Entry 9DD1 (X-ray diffraction, 3.70 A resolution); this record covers chains A and B of the 3 polymer chains in the assembly.

== Chain A ==
Name: Designed allosteric facilitated dissociation switch AS1 T
Source organism: synthetic construct
Sequence (258 residues; row label = number of the first residue in the row; numbers below 1 keep their minus sign (Met-2 is residue -2)):
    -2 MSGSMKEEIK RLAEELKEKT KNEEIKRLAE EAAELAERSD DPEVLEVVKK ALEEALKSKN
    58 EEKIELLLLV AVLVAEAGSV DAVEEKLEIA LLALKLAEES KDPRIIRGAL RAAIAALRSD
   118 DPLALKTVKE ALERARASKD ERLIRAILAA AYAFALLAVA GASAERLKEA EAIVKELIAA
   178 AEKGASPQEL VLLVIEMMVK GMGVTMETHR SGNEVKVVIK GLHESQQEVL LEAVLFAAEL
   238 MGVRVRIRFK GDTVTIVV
Unresolved in the structure: -2 to 2
Modified positions: Lys3, Lys7, Lys14, Lys16, Lys18, Lys23, Lys46, Lys47, Lys54, Lys56, Lys60, Lys83, Lys92, Lys98, Lys123, Lys126, Lys136, Lys165, Lys172, Lys180, Lys197, Lys213, Lys217, Lys247 (N-dimethyl-lysine; MLY)

== Chain B ==
Name: Designed allosteric facilitated dissociation switch AS1 E
Source organism: synthetic construct
Sequence (24 residues; numbered 3 to 26; the number before each row is that of its first residue):
     3 RKKELAKEVI ETAKKLIEKL AKEE
Unresolved in the structure: 26
Modified positions: Lys4, Lys5, Lys9, Lys16, Lys17, Lys21, Lys24 (N-dimethyl-lysine; MLY)

== How chain A and chain B interact ==
Residue-residue contacts (24; chain A residue first):
  Glu40(A) with Ile12(B); Lys16(B)
  Glu43(A) with Lys16(B)
  Val44(A) with Ile12(B), hydrophobic; Lys16(B)
  Lys47(A) with Lys16(B); Ile19(B); Glu20(B)
  Ala48(A) with Ile19(B), hydrophobic
  Glu51(A) with Ile19(B)
  Val67(A) with Ala15(B), hydrophobic; Ile19(B), hydrophobic
  Glu81(A) with Lys4(B)
  Leu84(A) with Val11(B)
  Glu85(A) with Leu7(B)
  Leu88(A) with Leu7(B), hydrophobic; Val11(B), hydrophobic; Thr14(B)
  Leu91(A) with Val11(B); Thr14(B)
  Lys92(A) with Thr14(B)
  Glu95(A) with Thr14(B); Lys17(B); Leu18(B)
Other interface residues (no listed pair), chain A (18 interface residues in all): Leu64, Val71, Val80, Ala87
Other interface residues (no listed pair), chain B (12 interface residues in all): Glu10

== Summary ==
Chain A and chain B form an interface of 18 and 12 residues respectively.
Chain A is Designed allosteric facilitated dissociation switch AS1 T and chain B is Designed allosteric
facilitated dissociation switch AS1 E, both from synthetic construct; the structure, Designed allosteric
facilitated dissociation switch AS1 in complex state THE with methylated lysines, was determined by X-ray
diffraction, deposited together with 9DCY, 9DCZ, 9DD0, 9DD3 and 9OLQ.
